8ST1 - chains B and C of the 9 polymer chains in the assembly; structure by electron microscopy, 3.41 A resolution.

# Chain B
Molecule: Neuronal acetylcholine receptor subunit alpha-4
Organism: Homo sapiens
UniProt: P43681 (ACHA4_HUMAN); the construct lacks a stretch of the UniProt sequence and is renumbered around it, so the offset changes along the chain: 1-338 = UniProt 27-364; 339-342 = UniProt 582-585; 345-386 = UniProt 586-627
Sequence (386 residues; numbered 1 to 386; the number before each row is that of its first residue):
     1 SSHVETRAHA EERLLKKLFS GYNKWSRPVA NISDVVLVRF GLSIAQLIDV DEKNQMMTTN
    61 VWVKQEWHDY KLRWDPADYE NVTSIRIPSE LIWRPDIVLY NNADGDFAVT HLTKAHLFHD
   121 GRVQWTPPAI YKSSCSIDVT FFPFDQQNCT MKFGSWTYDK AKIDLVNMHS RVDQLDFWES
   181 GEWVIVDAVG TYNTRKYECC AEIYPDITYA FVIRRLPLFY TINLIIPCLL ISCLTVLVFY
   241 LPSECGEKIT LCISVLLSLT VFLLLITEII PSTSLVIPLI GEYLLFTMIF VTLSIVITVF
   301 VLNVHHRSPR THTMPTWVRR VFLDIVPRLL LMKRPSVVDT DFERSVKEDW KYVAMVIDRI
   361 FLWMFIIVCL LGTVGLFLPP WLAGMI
Unresolved in the structure: 1-7, 383-386
Differences from the reference sequence: insertion (343-344)
Disulfide bonds: Cys-135/Cys-149, Cys-199/Cys-200
Covalent attachments: N-acetylglucosamine (NAG) linked to Asn-31, Asn-148
Residues lining bound ligands: acetylcholine (ACH): Tyr-100, Ser-155, Trp-156, Thr-157, Tyr-197, Cys-199, Cys-200, Tyr-204
Swiss-Prot annotation at these positions:
  - binding site (Ca(2+)): Val-50, Glu-52
  - lipidation: Cys-245 (S-palmitoyl cysteine)
  - glycosylation (N-linked (GlcNAc...) asparagine): Asn-31, Asn-81, Asn-148

# Chain C
Molecule: Neuronal acetylcholine receptor subunit beta-2
Organism: Homo sapiens
UniProt: P17787 (ACHB2_HUMAN); the construct lacks a stretch of the UniProt sequence and is renumbered around it, so the offset changes along the chain: 1-330 = UniProt 26-355; 331-334 = UniProt 442-445; 337-393 = UniProt 446-502
Sequence (403 residues; row label = number of the first residue in the row):
     1 TDTEERLVEH LLDPSRYNKL IRPATNGSEL VTVQLMVSLA QLISVHEREQ IMTTNVWLTQ
    61 EWEDYRLTWK PEEFDNMKKV RLPSKHIWLP DVVLYNNADG MYEVSFYSNA VVSYDGSIFW
   121 LPPAIYKSAC KIEVKHFPFD QQNCTMKFRS WTYDRTEIDL VLKSEVASLD DFTPSGEWDI
   181 VALPGRRNEN PDDSTYVDIT YDFIIRRKPL FYTINLIIPC VLITSLAILV FYLPSDCGEK
   241 MTLCISVLLA LTVFLLLISK IVPPTSLDVP LVGKYLMFTM VLVTFSIVTS VCVLNVHHRS
   301 PTTHTMAPWV KVVFLEKLPA LLFMQQPRHH DDDQERSVSE DWKYVAMVID RLFLWIFVFV
   361 CVFGTIGMFL QPLFQNYTTT TFLHSDHSAP SSKSAWSHPQ FEK
Unresolved in the structure: 330-336, 373-403
Differences from the reference sequence: insertion (335-336); linker (394-395); expression tag (396-403)
Disulfide bonds: Cys-130/Cys-144
Covalent attachments: glycan linked to Asn-143
Residues lining bound ligands: acetylcholine (ACH): Trp-57, Val-111, Phe-119, Leu-121

# How chain B and chain C interact
Pairs across the interface (91; chain B residue first):
  Gly-21(B) / Glu-5(C)
  Asn-23(B) / Glu-5(C)
  Asn-23(B) / Glu-9(C)  hydrogen bond
  Trp-25(B) / Pro-83(C)  hydrophobic
  Trp-25(B) / His-86(C)
  Ser-26(B) / Glu-4(C)
  Ser-26(B) / Glu-5(C)
  Arg-27(B) / Thr-1(C)
  Arg-27(B) / Glu-4(C)
  Val-29(B) / Thr-1(C)  hydrogen bond (backbone-backbone)
  Ala-30(B) / Thr-1(C)
  Asn-31(B) / Thr-1(C)
  Ile-32(B) / Thr-1(C)
  Ile-32(B) / Met-77(C)  hydrophobic
  Tyr-70(B) / Thr-1(C)
  Tyr-70(B) / Asp-2(C)  hydrogen bond
  Val-98(B) / Phe-106(C)  hydrophobic
  Tyr-100(B) / Asn-55(C)
  Asn-102(B) / Asn-55(C)
  Asn-102(B) / Ile-125(C)
  Asp-104(B) / Lys-127(C)  salt bridge
  Phe-107(B) / Ser-105(C)
  Phe-107(B) / Pro-123(C)  hydrophobic
  Phe-107(B) / Ile-125(C)  hydrophobic
  Ala-108(B) / Phe-106(C)  hydrophobic
  Ser-134(B) / Gln-41(C)  hydrogen bond
  Trp-156(B) / Trp-57(C)
  Trp-156(B) / Ser-108(C)
  Trp-156(B) / Leu-121(C)  hydrogen bond (side chain-backbone)
  Trp-156(B) / Pro-123(C)
  Thr-157(B) / Arg-81(C)  hydrogen bond (backbone-side chain)
  Thr-157(B) / Asn-109(C)
  Thr-157(B) / Val-111(C)
  Tyr-158(B) / Asn-109(C)
  Asp-159(B) / Arg-81(C)  salt bridge
  Lys-162(B) / Arg-81(C)
  Arg-195(B) / Asp-171(C)  salt bridge
  Tyr-197(B) / Asp-171(C)
  Glu-198(B) / Asp-170(C)
  Cys-199(B) / Leu-121(C)  hydrophobic
  Cys-200(B) / Phe-119(C)  hydrophobic
  Glu-202(B) / Arg-81(C)  salt bridge
  Gly-246(B) / Glu-239(C)
  Glu-247(B) / Glu-239(C)
  Lys-248(B) / Glu-239(C)  hydrogen bond (backbone-side chain)
  Ile-249(B) / Glu-239(C)  hydrogen bond (backbone-side chain)
  Thr-250(B) / Glu-239(C)  hydrogen bond
  Ile-253(B) / Leu-243(C)  hydrophobic
  Ile-253(B) / Ser-246(C)
  Leu-256(B) / Leu-226(C)  hydrophobic
  Leu-257(B) / Leu-249(C)  hydrophobic
  Thr-260(B) / Phe-254(C)
  Leu-263(B) / Asn-215(C)
  Leu-264(B) / Leu-257(C)  hydrophobic
  Thr-267(B) / Phe-211(C)
  Thr-267(B) / Asn-215(C)  hydrogen bond
  Pro-271(B) / Phe-211(C)
  Ser-272(B) / Glu-177(C)
  Ser-272(B) / Phe-211(C)
  Thr-273(B) / Gly-176(C)
  Thr-273(B) / Phe-211(C)
  Ser-274(B) / Gly-176(C)  hydrogen bond (backbone-backbone)
  Ser-274(B) / Lys-208(C)  hydrogen bond (side chain-backbone)
  Ser-274(B) / Leu-210(C)
  Ser-274(B) / Phe-211(C)  hydrogen bond (side chain-backbone)
  Ile-277(B) / Ile-214(C)  hydrophobic
  Leu-285(B) / Ile-214(C)
  Leu-285(B) / Ile-218(C)  hydrophobic
  Ile-289(B) / Leu-222(C)  hydrophobic
  Thr-292(B) / Leu-222(C)
  Thr-292(B) / Leu-226(C)
  Ile-295(B) / Leu-226(C)  hydrophobic
  Ile-295(B) / Leu-229(C)  hydrophobic
  Val-296(B) / Leu-229(C)  hydrophobic
  Val-299(B) / Leu-229(C)
  Val-299(B) / Leu-233(C)  hydrophobic
  Phe-300(B) / Tyr-232(C)
  Leu-302(B) / Pro-234(C)
  Asn-303(B) / Tyr-232(C)  hydrogen bond (side chain-backbone)
  Asn-303(B) / Pro-234(C)
  His-306(B) / Pro-234(C)
  His-306(B) / Asp-236(C)
  His-306(B) / Cys-237(C)
  Arg-307(B) / Tyr-232(C)  hydrogen bond
  Pro-309(B) / Pro-327(C)
  Arg-310(B) / Pro-327(C)
  Arg-310(B) / Ser-337(C)  hydrogen bond (side chain-backbone)
  Arg-310(B) / Glu-340(C)
  Thr-311(B) / Pro-327(C)
  Thr-311(B) / Met-347(C)
  His-312(B) / Met-347(C)
Other interface residues (no listed pair), chain B (70 interface residues in all): Gln-55, Lys-71, Asp-96, Ala-103, Lys-152, Tyr-204, Ile-270, Leu-275, Met-288, Thr-313
Other interface residues (no listed pair), chain C (66 interface residues in all): Thr-3, Val-8, Ile-43, Asp-75, Pro-122, Ala-124, Ser-175, Pro-209, Tyr-212, Pro-219, Ile-223, Ser-225, Thr-242, Ala-250, Gln-326, Tyr-344

# Overview
70 residues of chain B face 66 of chain C across their interface; the contacts include 16 hydrogen bonds and 4
salt bridges. Among the polar pairs are Asp-104(B)/Lys-127(C), Asp-159(B)/Arg-81(C) and Arg-195(B)/Asp-171(C).
Acetylcholine is bound between chain B and chain C.
Chain B is Neuronal acetylcholine receptor subunit alpha-4 and chain C is Neuronal acetylcholine receptor
subunit beta-2, both from Homo sapiens; the structure, The 3alpha2beta stoichiometry of human alpha4beta2
nicotinic acetylcholine receptor in complex with acetylcholine and calcium, was determined by electron
microscopy, deposited together with 8SSZ, 8ST0, 8ST2 and 8ST3.
